1RTS - chains A and B; structure by X-ray diffraction, 3.30 A resolution.

== Chain A (and B) ==
Protein: Thymidylate synthase
Organism: Rattus norvegicus
Notes: EC 2.1.1.45; chain B of this document is another copy of the same molecule, construct and numbering; everything in this record applies to it too
Reference sequence: P45352 (TYSY_RAT); residues 1-307 here = UniProt positions 1-307
Amino-acid sequence (307 residues; numbered 1 to 307; the number before each row is that of its first residue):
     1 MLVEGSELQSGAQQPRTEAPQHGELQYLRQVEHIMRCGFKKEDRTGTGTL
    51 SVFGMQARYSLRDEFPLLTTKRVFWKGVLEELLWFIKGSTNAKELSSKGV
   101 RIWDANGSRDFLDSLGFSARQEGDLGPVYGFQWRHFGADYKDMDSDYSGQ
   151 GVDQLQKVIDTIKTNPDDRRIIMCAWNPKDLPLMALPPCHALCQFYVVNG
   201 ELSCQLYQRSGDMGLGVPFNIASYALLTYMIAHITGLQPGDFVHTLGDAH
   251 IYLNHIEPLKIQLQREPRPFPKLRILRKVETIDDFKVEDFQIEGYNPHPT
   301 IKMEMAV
Unresolved in the structure: 1-20, 301-307 (chain B: 1-20, 304-307)
Curated features (UniProtKB/Swiss-Prot):
  - active site: C189 (Nucleophile)
  - binding site (dUMP): R44, R169, R170, C189, H190, R209 to D212, N220, H250 to Y252
  - binding site ((6R)-5,10-methylene-5,6,7,8-tetrahydrofolate): D212, A306
  - modified residue: S108 (Phosphoserine)
  - cross-link (Glycyl lysine isopeptide (Lys-Gly)): K286 (interchain with G-Cter in SUMO2), K302 (interchain with G-Cter in SUMO2)
Residues lining bound ligands:
  - tomudex (D16): F74, E81, I102, W103, D212, L215, G216, F219, Y252
  - 2'-deoxyuridine 5'-monophosphate (UMP): R44, W103, L186, C189, H190, Q208, R209, S210, G211, D212, G216, V217, N220, H250, Y252

== How chain A and chain B interact ==
Pairs across the interface (88):
  F39(A) with N199(B)
  K41(A) with D167(B); Y196(B); V197(B)
  E42(A) with D167(B)
  D43(A) with R169(B), salt bridge
  R44(A) with R170(B)
  S51(A) with Y196(B), hydrogen bond
  F53(A) with R58(B), hydrogen bond (backbone-side chain); Q194(B); Y196(B), hydrophobic; S203(B); C204(B); Q205(B); V243(B)
  G54(A) with Q56(B); R58(B), hydrogen bond (backbone-side chain); Q205(B)
  M55(A) with Q56(B)
  Q56(A) with M55(B); Q56(B)
  R58(A) with F53(B), hydrogen bond (side chain-backbone); G54(B), hydrogen bond (side chain-backbone)
  F136(A) with N177(B); P178(B)
  G137(A) with K179(B)
  Q154(A) with P178(B)
  D167(A) with K41(B); E42(B)
  R169(A) with D43(B), salt bridge; R209(B), hydrogen bond (backbone-side chain); S210(B), hydrogen bond; D248(B); H250(B), hydrogen bond; Y252(B), hydrogen bond
  R170(A) with R44(B); W176(B); P187(B); R209(B)
  I172(A) with W176(B); R209(B)
  C174(A) with W176(B)
  W176(A) with R170(B); I172(B); C174(B)
  N177(A) with F136(B)
  P178(A) with F136(B); V152(B); Q154(B)
  P187(A) with R170(B)
  A191(A) with L192(B), hydrophobic
  L192(A) with A191(B), hydrophobic; Y207(B), hydrophobic
  Q194(A) with F53(B); Y207(B), hydrogen bond; R209(B); G247(B)
  Y196(A) with K41(B); S51(B), hydrogen bond; F53(B), hydrophobic; D248(B)
  V197(A) with K41(B)
  S203(A) with F53(B)
  C204(A) with F53(B)
  Q205(A) with F53(B); G54(B); Y207(B), hydrogen bond; T245(B); L246(B); G247(B)
  Y207(A) with Q194(B), hydrogen bond; Q205(B), hydrogen bond; Y207(B), hydrophobic
  R209(A) with R169(B), hydrogen bond (side chain-backbone); R170(B); I172(B); Q194(B)
  S210(A) with R169(B), hydrogen bond
  T245(A) with Q56(B); Q205(B); T245(B)
  L246(A) with Q205(B)
  G247(A) with Q194(B); Q205(B)
  D248(A) with R169(B); Y196(B)
  H250(A) with R169(B), hydrogen bond
  Y252(A) with R169(B), hydrogen bond
Also at the interface, not in a pair above, chain A (48 interface residues in all): K40, T49, V52, V152, K179, F195, V198, V243
Also at the interface, not in a pair above, chain B (49 interface residues in all): F39, K40, T49, V52, G137, P166, V198

== Summary ==
Chain A and chain B form an interface of 48 and 49 residues respectively; the contacts include 18 hydrogen
bonds and 2 salt bridges. Polar pairs include D43(A)-R169(B), S51(A)-Y196(B) and F53(A)-R58(B). Chain A binds
2'-deoxyuridine 5'-monophosphate and tomudex.
Chain A and chain B are both Thymidylate synthase (Rattus norvegicus); the structure, Thymidylate synthase
from rat in ternary complex with dump and tomudex, was determined by X-ray diffraction (same publication as
2TSR).
